Entry 8DB4 (X-ray diffraction, 2.30 A resolution); this record covers chains A and E of the 5 polymer chains in the assembly.

== Chain A ==
Name: 13T1 Heavy chain
From: Homo sapiens
Amino-acid sequence (231 residues; row label = number of the first residue in the row):
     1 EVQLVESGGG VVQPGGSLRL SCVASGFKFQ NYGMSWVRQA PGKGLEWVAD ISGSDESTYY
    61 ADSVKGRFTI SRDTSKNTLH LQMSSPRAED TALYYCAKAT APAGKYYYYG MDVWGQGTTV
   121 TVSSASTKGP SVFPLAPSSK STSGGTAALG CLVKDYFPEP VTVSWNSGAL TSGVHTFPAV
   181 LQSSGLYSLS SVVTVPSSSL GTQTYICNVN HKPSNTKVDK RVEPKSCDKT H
Unresolved in the structure: 140-144, 228-231
Disulfides: Cys22-Cys96, Cys151-Cys207
Ion coordination: Zn2+: Asp73, His80 (shared with 1 residue of chain I)

== Chain E ==
Name: Ara h 2 allergen
From: Arachis hypogaea
Reference sequence: A0A445BYI5 (A0A445BYI5_ARAHY); residues 31-160 here = UniProt positions 31-160
Amino-acid sequence (132 residues; each row starts with the number of its first residue):
    29 AARRCQSQLE RANLRPCEQH LMQKIQRDED SYERDPYSPS QDPYSPSPYD RRGAGSSQHQ
    89 ERCCNELNEF ENNQRCMCEA LQQIMENQSD RLQGRQQEQQ FKRELRNLPQ QCGLRAPQRC
   149 DLDVESGGRD RY
Unresolved in the structure: 56-84, 153-160
Disulfides: Cys33-Cys104, Cys45-Cys91, Cys92-Cys140, Cys106-Cys148
Construct notes: expression tag (29-30)
Ion coordination: Zn2+ site 1 near His48 (its only coordinating residue here); Zn2+ site 2: Glu97 (shared with 2 residues of chain J)

== How chain A and chain E interact ==
Pairs across the interface - 28 pairs, chain A then chain E:
  Ser52(A) - Glu38(E)  hydrogen bond
  Ser54(A) - Gln34(E)
  Ser54(A) - Ser35(E)
  Ser54(A) - Glu38(E)  hydrogen bond
  Asp55(A) - Ser35(E)
  Asp55(A) - Arg39(E)  salt bridge
  Ser57(A) - Arg39(E)
  Tyr59(A) - Arg39(E)
  Ala103(A) - Gln34(E)
  Ala103(A) - Glu38(E)
  Gly104(A) - Gln34(E)
  Gly104(A) - Leu37(E)
  Gly104(A) - Glu38(E)  hydrogen bond (backbone-side chain)
  Gly104(A) - Gln111(E)  hydrogen bond (backbone-side chain)
  Lys105(A) - Glu38(E)
  Lys105(A) - Gln111(E)
  Lys105(A) - Glu114(E)  salt bridge
  Tyr106(A) - Leu37(E)
  Tyr106(A) - Ala40(E)
  Tyr106(A) - Leu42(E)  hydrophobic
  Tyr106(A) - Glu46(E)  hydrogen bond
  Tyr106(A) - Gln111(E)  hydrogen bond (backbone-side chain)
  Tyr106(A) - Ile112(E)
  Tyr106(A) - Asn115(E)
  Tyr107(A) - Gln111(E)
  Tyr107(A) - Glu114(E)  hydrogen bond
  Tyr107(A) - Asn115(E)
  Tyr109(A) - Asn115(E)  hydrogen bond
Also at the interface, not in a pair above, chain A (12 interface residues in all): Gly53
Also at the interface, not in a pair above, chain E (13 interface residues in all): Arg43
Interface features reported in the paper:
  - epitope / paratope residues, chain A: Tyr106(A)

== Overview ==
Chain A and chain E form an interface of 12 and 13 residues respectively; the contacts include 8 hydrogen
bonds and 2 salt bridges. Among the polar pairs are Asp55(A)-Arg39(E), Lys105(A)-Glu114(E) and
Ser52(A)-Glu38(E). Asp73(A) and His80(A) coordinate Zn2+. From the paper: the epitope/paratope residue
Tyr106(A).
Chain A is 13T1 Heavy chain (Homo sapiens) and chain E is Ara h 2 allergen (Arachis hypogaea); the structure,
Crystal structure of the peanut allergen Ara h 2 bound by two neutralizing antibodies 22S1 and ..., was
determined by X-ray diffraction.
